Entry 4F6R (X-ray diffraction, 2.64 A resolution); this record covers chains B and C of the 4 polymer chains in the assembly.

# Chain B
Molecule: Tubulin beta chain
Source organism: Ovis aries
Reference sequence: D0VWY9 (D0VWY9_SHEEP); the author numbering skips numbers that UniProt does not, so the offset changes along the chain: 1-44 = UniProt 1-44; 47-360 = UniProt 45-358; 369-455 = UniProt 359-445
Sequence (445 residues; each row starts with the number of its first residue; note: 10 numbers in that range are skipped by the numbering (no residue carries them; nothing is unmodelled there)):
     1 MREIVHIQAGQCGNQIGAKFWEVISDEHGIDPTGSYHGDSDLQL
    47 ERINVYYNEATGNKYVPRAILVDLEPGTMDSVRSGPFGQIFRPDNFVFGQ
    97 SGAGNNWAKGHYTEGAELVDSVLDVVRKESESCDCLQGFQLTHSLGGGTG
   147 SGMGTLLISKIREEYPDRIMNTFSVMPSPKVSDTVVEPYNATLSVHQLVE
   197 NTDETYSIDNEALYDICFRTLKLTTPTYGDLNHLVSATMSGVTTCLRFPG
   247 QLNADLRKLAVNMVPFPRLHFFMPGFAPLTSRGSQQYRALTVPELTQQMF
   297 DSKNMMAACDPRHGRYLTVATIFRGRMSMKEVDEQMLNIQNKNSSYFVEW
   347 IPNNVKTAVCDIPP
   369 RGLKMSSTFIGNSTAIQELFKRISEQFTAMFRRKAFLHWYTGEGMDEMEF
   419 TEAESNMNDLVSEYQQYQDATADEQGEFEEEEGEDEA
Unresolved in the structure: 442-455
Ligand contacts: GDP (guanosine-5'-diphosphate): Gly10, Gln11, Cys12, Gln15, Ile16, Asp69, Asn101, Ser140, Gly142, Gly143, Gly144, Thr145, Gly146, Val171, Pro173, Val177, Ser178, Glu183, Asn206, Leu209, Tyr224, Leu227, Asn228, Val231

# Chain C
Molecule: Stathmin-like domain R1
Source organism: Artificial gene
Sequence (87 residues; row label = number of the first residue in the row):
     4 ADMEVIELNKATSGQSWEVILKPPSFDGVPEFNASLPRRRDPSLEEIQKK
    54 LEAAEERRKAHFAAMLERLQEKDKHAEEVRKNKELKE
Unresolved in the structure: 4-11, 30-44
From the paper describing this entry:
  - conformationally variable residues (order/disorder transition): Asp30 to Asp44
  - contacts within the chain: Lys86-Lys89 (backbone contact)

# Chain B / chain C interface
Pairs across the interface - 32 pairs, chain B then chain C:
  Tyr108(B) - His78(C)  hydrogen bond
  Tyr108(B) - Ala79(C)  hydrophobic
  Tyr108(B) - Val82(C)  hydrophobic
  Tyr108(B) - Arg83(C)  hydrogen bond (backbone-side chain)
  Thr109(B) - Lys86(C)
  Ala112(B) - Arg83(C)
  Ser155(B) - Leu72(C)
  Ser155(B) - Lys75(C)
  Lys156(B) - Asp76(C)  salt bridge
  Arg158(B) - Met68(C)
  Arg158(B) - Arg71(C)
  Arg158(B) - Leu72(C)
  Glu159(B) - Leu69(C)
  Glu159(B) - Leu72(C)
  Glu159(B) - Asp76(C)
  Pro162(B) - Phe65(C)
  Asp163(B) - Phe65(C)
  Gln193(B) - Lys75(C)  hydrogen bond
  Glu196(B) - Arg71(C)
  Asn197(B) - Arg71(C)  hydrogen bond
  Asn197(B) - Leu72(C)
  Asn197(B) - Lys75(C)
  Thr409(B) - Lys89(C)  hydrogen bond (backbone-side chain)
  Gly410(B) - Lys86(C)
  Glu411(B) - Val82(C)
  Glu411(B) - Lys86(C)  salt bridge
  Gly412(B) - Val82(C)
  Gly412(B) - Asn85(C)
  Gly412(B) - Lys86(C)
  Met413(B) - Val82(C)
  Glu417(B) - His78(C)  salt bridge
  Glu417(B) - Val82(C)
Other interface residues (no listed pair), chain B (19 interface residues in all): Glu110
Other interface residues (no listed pair), chain C (16 interface residues in all): Arg61, Gln73
From the paper, about this interface:
  - residue pairs: Asp76(C)-Lys156(B) (salt bridge), Lys86(C)-Glu411(B) (salt bridge)
  - interface residues, chain C: Lys89(C)

# Overview
The interface between chain B and chain C involves 19 residues on one side and 16 on the other; the contacts
include 5 hydrogen bonds and 3 salt bridges. Polar pairs include Lys156(B)-Asp76(C), Glu411(B)-Lys86(C) and
Glu417(B)-His78(C). The paper describes salt bridges between Asp76(C) and Lys156(B) and Lys86(C) and
Glu411(B). The paper reports the interface residue Lys89(C); conformational variability at Asp30(C).
Here chain B is Tubulin beta chain (Ovis aries) and chain C is Stathmin-like domain R1 (Artificial gene).
Entry 4F6R (Tubulin:Stathmin-like domain complex) was determined by X-ray diffraction (same publication as
4F61).
